1CD3 - chains 1 and F of the 7 polymer chains in the assembly; structure by X-ray diffraction, 3.50 A resolution.

# Chain 1
Protein: Protein (scaffolding protein gpd)
From: Enterobacteria phage phiX174
UniProtKB: P69486 (VGD_BPPHX); aligned to UniProt positions 1-152 over residues 1-152 (the alignment contains insertions or deletions, so no single offset holds)
Chain sequence (152 residues; each row starts with the number of its first residue):
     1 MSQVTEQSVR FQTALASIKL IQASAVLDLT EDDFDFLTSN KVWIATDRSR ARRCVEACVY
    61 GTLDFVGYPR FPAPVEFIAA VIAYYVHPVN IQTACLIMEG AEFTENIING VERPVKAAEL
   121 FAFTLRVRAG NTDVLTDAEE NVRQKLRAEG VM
Disordered / not traced: 1-5, 149-152

# Chain F
Protein: Protein (capsid protein gpf)
From: Enterobacteria phage phiX174
UniProtKB: P03641 (VGF_BPPHX); residues 1-426 here = UniProt positions 1-426
Chain sequence (426 residues; row label = number of the first residue in the row):
     1 SNIQTGAERM PHDLSHLGFL AGQIGRLITI STTPVIAGDS FEMDAVGALR LSPLRRGLAI
    61 DSTVDIFTFY VPHRHVYGEQ WIKFMKDGVN ATPLPTVNTT GYIDHAAFLG TINPDTNKIP
   121 KHLFQGYLNI YNNYFKAPWM PDRTEANPNE LNQDDARFGF RCCHLKNIWT APLPPETELS
   181 RQMTTSTTSI DIMGLQAAYA NLHTDQERDY FMQRYRDVIS SFGGKTSYDA DNRPLLVMRS
   241 NLWASGYDVD GTDQTSLGQF SGRVQQTYKH SVPRFFVPEH GTMFTLALVR FPPTATKEIQ
   301 YLNAKGALTY TDIAGDPVLY GNLPPREISM KDVFRSGDSS KKFKIAEGQW YRYAPSYVSP
   361 AYHLLEGFPF IQEPPSGDLQ ERVLIRHHDY DQCFQSVQLL QWNSQVKFNV TVYRNLPTTR
   421 DSIMTS
Construct notes: conflict Arg216 (His in P03641)

# How chain 1 and chain F interact
Pairs across the interface (7; chain 1 residue first):
  Ser49(1) - Lys297(F)
  Arg70(1) - Asp338(F)  salt bridge
  Arg70(1) - Ser340(F)
  Glu112(1) - Asn152(F)
  Glu112(1) - Arg161(F)  salt bridge
  Glu112(1) - Glu381(F)
  Lys116(1) - His388(F)
Other interface residues (no listed pair), chain 1 (7 interface residues in all): Ala45, Glu99, Pro114
Other interface residues (no listed pair), chain F (12 interface residues in all): Arg335, Lys341, Leu364, Arg386, Asp391

# Overview
Chain 1 and chain F form an interface of 7 and 12 residues respectively, with 2 salt bridges. Polar contacts
include Arg70(1)-Asp338(F) and Glu112(1)-Arg161(F).
Here chain 1 is Protein (scaffolding protein gpd) and chain F is Protein (capsid protein gpf), both from
Enterobacteria phage phiX174. Entry 1CD3 (Procapsid of bacteriophage PHIX174) was determined by X-ray
diffraction.
